3GWL - chains A and B; structure by X-ray diffraction, 2.10 A resolution.

== Chain A (and B) ==
Protein: FAD-linked sulfhydryl oxidase
Organism: African swine fever virus BA71V
Notes: EC 1.8.3.2; chain B of this document is another copy of the same molecule, construct and numbering; everything in this record applies to it too
UniProtKB: Q65163 (FLSO_ASFB7); residues 101-203 here correspond to UniProt positions 1-103 (UniProt number = residue number - 100)
Chain sequence (106 residues; each row starts with the number of its first residue):
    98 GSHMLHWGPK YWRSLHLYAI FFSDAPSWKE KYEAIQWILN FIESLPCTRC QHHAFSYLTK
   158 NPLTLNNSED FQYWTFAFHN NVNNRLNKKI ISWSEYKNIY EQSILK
Sequence notes: expression tag (98-100)
Cystine bridges: Cys144-Cys147
Residues lining bound ligands: FAD (flavin-adenine dinucleotide): Met101, Leu102, Gly105, Pro106, Tyr108, Trp109, His113, Phe138, Leu142, Arg146, Cys147, His150, Ala151, Phe173, Phe175, His176, Asn177, Val179, Asn180, Arg182, Leu183, Lys185, Ile188, Tyr193, Ile196, Tyr197

== How chain A and chain B interact ==
Pairs across the interface (24; chain A residue first):
  Trp125(A) with Trp125(B), hydrophobic; Lys126(B); Tyr129(B), hydrophobic
  Lys126(A) with Trp125(B)
  Lys128(A) with Tyr129(B)
  Tyr129(A) with Trp125(B), hydrophobic; Lys128(B); Tyr129(B); Ile132(B), hydrophobic; Leu160(B); Leu162(B)
  Ile132(A) with Tyr129(B), hydrophobic; Ile132(B), hydrophobic; Gln133(B)
  Leu136(A) with Thr156(B)
  Glu140(A) with Thr156(B)
  His149(A) with His149(B)
  Phe152(A) with Phe152(B), hydrophobic; Thr156(B)
  Thr156(A) with Leu136(B); Glu140(B); Phe152(B)
  Pro159(A) with Gln133(B)
  Leu162(A) with Tyr129(B)
Also at the interface, not in a pair above, chain A (17 interface residues in all): Gln133, Asn137, Leu155, Lys157, Leu160
Also at the interface, not in a pair above, chain B (16 interface residues in all): Leu155, Lys157, Pro159

== In short ==
The interface between chain A and chain B involves 17 residues on one side and 16 on the other. Bound to chain
A: flavin-adenine dinucleotide.
Chain A and chain B are both FAD-linked sulfhydryl oxidase (African swine fever virus BA71V); the structure,
Crystal structure of ASFV pB119L, a viral sulfhydryl oxidase, was determined by X-ray diffraction, deposited
together with 3GWN.
